PDB entry 3TWS | X-ray diffraction, 1.70 A resolution | chains A and E

# Chain A
Name: Tankyrase-2
From: Homo sapiens
Notes: EC 2.4.2.30
Reference sequence: Q9H2K2 (TNKS2_HUMAN); residues 488-649 here = UniProt positions 488-649
Sequence (165 residues; each row starts with the number of its first residue):
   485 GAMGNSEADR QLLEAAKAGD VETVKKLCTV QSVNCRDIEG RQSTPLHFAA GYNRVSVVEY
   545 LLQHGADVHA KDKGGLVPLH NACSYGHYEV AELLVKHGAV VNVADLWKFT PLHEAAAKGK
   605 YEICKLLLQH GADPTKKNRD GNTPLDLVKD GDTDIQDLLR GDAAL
Not modelled in the structure: 485-489, 647-649
Sequence notes: expression tag (485-487)
Residues lining bound ligands: PE8 (3,6,9,12,15,18,21-heptaoxatricosane-1,23-diol): Tyr569, Gly570, His571, Lys602, Gly603, Lys604
UniProt features mapped onto this chain:
  - region: Leu545 to His553 (HIF1AN-binding)
  - modified residue: Asn518 (3S: -3-hydroxyasparagine), His553 (3S: -3-hydroxyhistidine), Asn586 (3S: -3-hydroxyasparagine)
Reported in the primary citation:
  - mutagenesis - K604A: decreased binding to AXIN1 peptide

# Chain E
Name: human TERF1
Sequence (16 residues; numbered 1 to 16; the number before each row is that of its first residue):
     1 LPHLQRGCAD GQSFRS
Not modelled in the structure: 1-2
Modified residues: Ser16 (aminoserine; SET)

# How chain A and chain E interact
Pairs across the interface (32):
  Arg525(A) - Arg6(E)  hydrogen bond (side chain-backbone)
  Arg525(A) - Cys8(E)  hydrogen bond (side chain-backbone)
  Arg525(A) - Asp10(E)
  Ser527(A) - Asp10(E)  hydrogen bond
  Phe532(A) - Asp10(E)
  Gly535(A) - Asp10(E)
  Gly535(A) - Gly11(E)
  Gly535(A) - Gln12(E)  hydrogen bond (backbone-backbone)
  Tyr536(A) - Gly11(E)
  Tyr536(A) - Gln12(E)
  Asn537(A) - Arg15(E)
  Arg538(A) - Arg15(E)
  Leu560(A) - Arg6(E)
  Leu560(A) - Ala9(E)  hydrophobic
  Asn565(A) - Ala9(E)
  Asn565(A) - Asp10(E)  hydrogen bond (side chain-backbone)
  Tyr569(A) - Cys8(E)
  Tyr569(A) - Ala9(E)  hydrogen bond (side chain-backbone)
  Tyr569(A) - Asp10(E)
  Tyr569(A) - Gly11(E)
  Tyr569(A) - Gln12(E)
  Tyr569(A) - Ser13(E)  hydrogen bond (backbone-side chain)
  His571(A) - Gln12(E)  hydrogen bond (side chain-backbone)
  His571(A) - Ser13(E)
  Asp589(A) - Arg6(E)  salt bridge
  Trp591(A) - His3(E)
  Trp591(A) - Gln5(E)
  Trp591(A) - Arg6(E)
  Phe593(A) - Arg6(E)
  Glu598(A) - Arg6(E)  salt bridge
  Lys604(A) - Ser13(E)
  Asp624(A) - His3(E)  salt bridge
Also at the interface, not in a pair above, chain A (19 interface residues in all): His531, Ser568
Also at the interface, not in a pair above, chain E (11 interface residues in all): Gly7

# Overview
Chain A and chain E form an interface of 19 and 11 residues respectively; the contacts include 8 hydrogen
bonds and 3 salt bridges. Polar contacts include Asp589(A)-Arg6(E), Glu598(A)-Arg6(E) and Asp624(A)-His3(E).
Chain A binds compound PE8. The paper reports that K604A of chain A reduces binding to AXIN1 peptide.
Chain A is Tankyrase-2 (Homo sapiens) and chain E is human TERF1; the structure, Crystal structure of ARC4
from human Tankyrase 2 in complex with peptide from human TERF1 (chimeric ..., was determined by X-ray
diffraction (same publication as 3TWR, 3TWT, 3TWU, 3TWV, 3TWW and 3TWX).
